5DTR - chain A; structure by X-ray diffraction, 2.34 A resolution.

Chain A:
Molecule: Histone-lysine N-methyltransferase, H3 lysine-79 specific
Organism: Homo sapiens
Notes: EC 2.1.1.43
Reference sequence: Q8TEK3 (DOT1L_HUMAN); residue numbers follow UniProt; this construct covers 2-332
Sequence (334 residues; row label = number of the first residue in the row; numbering starts at 0):
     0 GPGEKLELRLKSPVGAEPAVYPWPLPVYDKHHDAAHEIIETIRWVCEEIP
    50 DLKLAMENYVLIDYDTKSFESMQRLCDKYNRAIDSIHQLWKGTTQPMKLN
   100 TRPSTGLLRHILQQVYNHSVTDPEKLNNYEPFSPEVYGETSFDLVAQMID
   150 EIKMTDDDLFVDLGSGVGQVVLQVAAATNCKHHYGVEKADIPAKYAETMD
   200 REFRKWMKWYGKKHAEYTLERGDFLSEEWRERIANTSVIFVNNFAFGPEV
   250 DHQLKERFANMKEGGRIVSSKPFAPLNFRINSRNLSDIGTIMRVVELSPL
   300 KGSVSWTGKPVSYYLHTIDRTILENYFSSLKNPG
Not modelled in the structure: 0-4, 92-98, 302-303, 333
Construct notes: expression tag (0-1); cloning artifact (333)
UniProt features mapped onto this chain:
  - binding site (S-adenosyl-L-methionine): Tyr136 to Thr139, Phe159 to Gln168, Glu186, Asp222, Phe223
  - modified residue: Ser297 (Phosphoserine)
  - natural variant: Cys45 (C45G: Found in a patient with developmental delay and intellectual disability; uncertain significance), Thr100 (T100M: Found in a patient with developmental delay and intellectual disability), Glu123 (E123K: Found in patients with developmental delay and intellectual disability), Glu129 (E129K: Found in a patient with developmental delay and intellectual disability)
  - mutagenesis: Gly163 to Gly165 (Abolishes methyltransferase activity), Asn241 (N241A/D: Loss of activity), Tyr312 (Y312A: Loss of activity; Y312F: No effect)
Small-molecule neighbours: 5F7 (N-(2,6-dichlorophenyl)-4-methoxy-N-methylquinolin-6-amine): Pro130, Phe131, Thr139, Ser140, Leu143, Val144, Met147, Phe239, Val240, Asn241, Val267, Ser268, Ser269, Val310, Ser311, Tyr312
From the paper describing this entry:
  - binding site for 5F7: Pro130, Phe131, Ser140, Leu143, Val310
  - conformationally variable residues (side-chain flip): Phe131

Summary:
Bound to chain A: compound 5F7. From UniProt: 17 S-adenosyl-L-methionine-binding residues and 5 mutagenesis
sites. From the paper: a binding site for 5F7 at Pro130, Phe131 and Ser140 among others; conformational
variability at Phe131.
Chain A is Histone-lysine N-methyltransferase, H3 lysine-79 specific (Homo sapiens); the structure, Crystal
structure of Dot1L in complex with inhibitor CPD5 [N-(2,6-dichlorophenyl)-4-methoxy-N-methylquinolin-6-amine],
was determined by X-ray diffraction (same publication as 5DTM and 5DTQ).
